8TQW - chains 1 and 3 of the 29 polymer chains in the assembly; structure by electron microscopy, 8.20 A resolution (very low resolution: no residue pairs are listed; an interface is given only as per-side residue counts).

Chain 1:
Molecule: Mediator of RNA polymerase II transcription subunit 28
Organism: Homo sapiens
UniProt: Q9H204 (MED28_HUMAN); residue numbers follow UniProt; this construct covers 1-178
Chain sequence (178 residues; row label = number of the first residue in the row):
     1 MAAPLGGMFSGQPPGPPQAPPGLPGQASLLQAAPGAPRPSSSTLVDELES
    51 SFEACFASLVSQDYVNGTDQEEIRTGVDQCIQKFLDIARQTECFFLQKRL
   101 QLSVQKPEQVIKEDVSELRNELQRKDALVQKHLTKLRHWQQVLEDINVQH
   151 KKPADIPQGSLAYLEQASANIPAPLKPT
Not modelled in the structure: 1-41, 63-68, 147-178

Chain 3:
Molecule: Mediator of RNA polymerase II transcription subunit 30
Organism: Homo sapiens
UniProt: Q96HR3 (MED30_HUMAN); numbering as in UniProt (aligned over 1-178)
Chain sequence (178 residues; numbered 1 to 178; the number before each row is that of its first residue):
     1 MSTPPLAASGMAPGPFAGPQAQQAAREVNTASLCRIGQETVQDIVYRTME
    51 IFQLLRNMQLPNGVTYHTGTYQDRLTKLQDNLRQLSVLFRKLRLVYDKCN
   101 ENCGGMDPIPVEQLIPYVEEDGSKNDDRAGPPRFASEERREIAEVNKKLK
   151 QKNQQLKQIMDQLRNLIWDINAMLAMRN
Not modelled in the structure: 1-28, 61-68, 103-106, 120-135

How chain 1 and chain 3 interact:
At this resolution (8 A) residue pairs are not listed: 25 residues of chain 1 and 27 of chain 3 lie at the interface.

Overview:
25 residues of chain 1 and 27 residues of chain 3 are in contact.
Chain 1 is Mediator of RNA polymerase II transcription subunit 28 and chain 3 is Mediator of RNA polymerase II
transcription subunit 30, both from Homo sapiens; the structure, Structure of human transcriptional Mediator
complex, was determined by electron microscopy (same publication as 8TQ2, 8TQC and 8TRH).
